7KJ4 - chains B and D of the 6 polymer chains in the assembly; structure by electron microscopy, 3.40 A resolution.

# Chain B
Protein: Spike glycoprotein
From: Severe acute respiratory syndrome coronavirus 2
UniProt: P0DTC2 (SPIKE_SARS2); numbering as in UniProt (aligned over 14-1208)
Amino-acid sequence (1234 residues; row label = number of the first residue in the row):
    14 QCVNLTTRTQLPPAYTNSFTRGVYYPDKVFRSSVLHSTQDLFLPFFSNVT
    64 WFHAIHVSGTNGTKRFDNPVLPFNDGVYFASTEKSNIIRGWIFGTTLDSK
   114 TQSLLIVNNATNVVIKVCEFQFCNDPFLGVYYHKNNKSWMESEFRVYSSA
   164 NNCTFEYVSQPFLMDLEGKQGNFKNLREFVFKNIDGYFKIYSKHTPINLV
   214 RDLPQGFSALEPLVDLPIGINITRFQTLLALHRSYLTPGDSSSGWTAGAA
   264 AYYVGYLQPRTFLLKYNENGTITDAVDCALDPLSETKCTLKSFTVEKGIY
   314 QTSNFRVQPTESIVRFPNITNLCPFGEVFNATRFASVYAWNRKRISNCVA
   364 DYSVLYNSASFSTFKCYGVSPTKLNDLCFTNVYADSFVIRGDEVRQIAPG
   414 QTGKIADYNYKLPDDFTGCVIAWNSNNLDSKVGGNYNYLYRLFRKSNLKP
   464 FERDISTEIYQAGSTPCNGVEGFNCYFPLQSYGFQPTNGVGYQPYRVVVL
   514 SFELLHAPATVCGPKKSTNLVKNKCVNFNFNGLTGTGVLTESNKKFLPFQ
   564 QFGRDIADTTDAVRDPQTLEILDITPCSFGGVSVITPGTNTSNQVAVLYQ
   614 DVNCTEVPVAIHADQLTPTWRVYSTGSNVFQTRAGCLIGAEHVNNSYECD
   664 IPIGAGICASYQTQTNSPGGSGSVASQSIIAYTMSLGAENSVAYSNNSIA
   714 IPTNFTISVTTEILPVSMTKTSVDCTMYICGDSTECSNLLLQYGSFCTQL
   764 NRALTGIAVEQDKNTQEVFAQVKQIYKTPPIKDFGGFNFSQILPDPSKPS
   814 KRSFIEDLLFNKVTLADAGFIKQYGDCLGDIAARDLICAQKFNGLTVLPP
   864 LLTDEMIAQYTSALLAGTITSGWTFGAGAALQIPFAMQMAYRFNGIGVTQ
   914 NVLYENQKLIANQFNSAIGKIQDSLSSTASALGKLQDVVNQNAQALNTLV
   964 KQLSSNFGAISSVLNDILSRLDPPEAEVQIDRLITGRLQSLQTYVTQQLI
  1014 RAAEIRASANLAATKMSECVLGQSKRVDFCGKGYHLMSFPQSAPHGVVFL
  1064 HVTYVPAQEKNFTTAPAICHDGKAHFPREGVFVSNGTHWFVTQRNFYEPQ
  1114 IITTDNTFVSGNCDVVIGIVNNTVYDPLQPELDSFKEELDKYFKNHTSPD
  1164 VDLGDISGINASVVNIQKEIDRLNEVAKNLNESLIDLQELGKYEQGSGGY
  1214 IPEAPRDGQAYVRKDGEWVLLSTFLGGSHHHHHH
Disordered / not traced: 14-26, 67-80, 141-163, 173-185, 197-199, 212-214, 243-262, 516-521, 621-640, 677-688, 828-853, 1148-1247
Construct notes: conflict Gly682 (Arg in P0DTC2), Gly683 (Arg in P0DTC2), Ser684 (Ala in P0DTC2), Gly685 (Arg in P0DTC2); engineered mutation Pro986 (Lys in P0DTC2), Pro987 (Val in P0DTC2); expression tag (1209-1247)
Disulfides: Cys131-Cys166, Cys291-Cys301, Cys336-Cys361, Cys379-Cys432, Cys391-Cys525, Cys480-Cys488, Cys538-Cys590, Cys617-Cys649, Cys662-Cys671, Cys738-Cys760, Cys743-Cys749, Cys1032-Cys1043, Cys1082-Cys1126
Covalent attachments: N-acetylglucosamine (NAG) linked to Asn331, Asn616, Asn657, Asn709, Asn717, Asn801, Asn1098, Asn1134
Residues lining bound ligands:
  - N-acetylglucosamine (NAG; 2-acetamido-2-deoxy-beta-D-glucopyranose), molecule 1: Ser112, Glu132, Asn164, Asn165
  - N-acetylglucosamine (NAG), molecule 2: Asn122, Ala123, Asn125, Val127, Lys129
  - N-acetylglucosamine (NAG), molecule 3: Asn280, Glu281, Asn282
  - N-acetylglucosamine (NAG), molecule 4: Ala706, Glu1072, Lys1073, Asn1074
Swiss-Prot annotation at these positions:
  - region: Asn280 to Cys301 (Putative superantigen), Arg403 to Asp405 (Integrin-binding motif), Asn448 to Phe456 (Immunodominant HLA epitope recognized by the CD8+), Ser816 to Tyr837 (Fusion peptide 1), Lys835 to Phe855 (Fusion peptide 2), Asp1163 to Glu1202 (Heptad repeat 2)
  - site: Arg815, Ser816 (Cleavage)
  - glycosylation: Asn17 (N-linked (GlcNAc...) (complex) asparagine), Asn61 (N-linked (GlcNAc...) (hybrid) asparagine), Asn74 (N-linked (GlcNAc...) (complex) asparagine), Asn122 (N-linked (GlcNAc...) (hybrid) asparagine), Asn149 (N-linked (GlcNAc...) (complex) asparagine), Asn165 (N-linked (GlcNAc...) (complex) asparagine), Asn234 (N-linked (GlcNAc...) (high mannose) asparagine), Asn282 (N-linked (GlcNAc...) (complex) asparagine), Thr323 (O-linked (GalNAc) threonine), Ser325 (O-linked (HexNAc...) serine), Asn331 (N-linked (GlcNAc...) (complex) asparagine), Asn343 (N-linked (GlcNAc...) (complex) asparagine), Asn603 (N-linked (GlcNAc...) (hybrid) asparagine), Asn616 (N-linked (GlcNAc...) (complex) asparagine), Asn657 (N-linked (GlcNAc...) (complex) asparagine), Thr676 (O-linked (GlcNAc...) threonine), Thr678 (O-linked (GlcNAc...) threonine), Asn709 (N-linked (GlcNAc...) (high mannose) asparagine), Asn717 (N-linked (GlcNAc...) (hybrid) asparagine), Asn801 (N-linked (GlcNAc...) (hybrid) asparagine) and 6 more in UniProt
  - natural variant: Leu18 (L18F: In strain: Beta/B.1.351, Gamma/P.1 and 1 more), Thr19 (T19I: In strain: Omicron/BQ.1.1, Omicron/XBB.1.5 and 1 more; T19R: In strain: Delta/B.1.617.2, Omicron/BA.2 and 4 more), Thr20 (T20N: In strain: Gamma/P.1), Leu24 to Ala27 (sequence variant, change not given here; In strain: Omicron/BA.2, Omicron/BA.2.12.1 and 6 more), Pro26 (P26S: In strain: Gamma/P.1), Gln52 (Q52H: In strain: Omicron/EG.5.1), Ala67 (A67V: In strain: Eta/B.1.525, Omicron/BA.1), His69 to Val70 (deletion: In strain: Alpha/B.1.1.7, Eta/B.1.525 and 5 more), Gly75 (G75V: In strain: Lambda/C.37), Thr76 (T76I: In strain: Lambda/C.37), Asp80 (D80A: In strain: Beta/B.1.351), Val83 (V83A: In strain: Omicron/XBB.1.5, Omicron/EG.5.1), 80 further natural variant entries in UniProt
  - mutagenesis: His69 to Val70 (Increased incorporation of cleaved spike into virions), Asn121 (N121Q: Partial loss of biliverdin affinity), Arg190 (R190K: Partial loss of biliverdin affinity), Asn234 (N234Q: Increased resistance to neutralizing antibodies), Asn331 (N331Q: Reduced viral infectivity), Asn343 (N343Q: Reduced viral infectivity), Leu452 (L452R: Increased resistance to neutralizing antibodies. Decreases HLA binding to NF9 epitope. Increased binding affinity to human ACE2), Tyr453 (Y453F: Decreased HLA binding to NF9 epitope. Increased binding affinity to human ACE2), Ala475 (A475V: Increased resistance to neutralizing antibodies), Val483 (V483A: Increased resistance to neutralizing antibodies), Glu484 (E484D: Increased replication in human TMEM106B overexpressing cells), Phe490 (F490L: Increased resistance to neutralizing antibodies and human covalescent sera neutralization), 9 further mutagenesis entries in UniProt

# Chain D
Protein: Angiotensin-converting enzyme 2
From: Homo sapiens
Notes: EC 3.4.17.23, 3.4.17.-
UniProt: Q9BYF1 (ACE2_HUMAN); numbering as in UniProt (aligned over 11-615)
Amino-acid sequence (615 residues; row label = number of the first residue in the row):
    11 LVAVTAAQSTIEEQAKTFLDKFNHEAEDLFYQSSLASWNYNTNITEENVQ
    61 NMNNAGDKWSAFLKEQSTLAQMYPLQEIQNLTVKLQLQALQQNGSSVLSE
   111 DKSKRLNTILNTMSTIYSTGKVCNPDNPQECLLLEPGLNEIMANSLDYNE
   161 RLWAWESWRSEVGKQLRPLYEEYVVLKNEMARANHYEDYGDYWRGDYEVN
   211 GVDGYDYSRGQLIEDVEHTFEEIKPLYEHLHAYVRAKLMNAYPSYISPIG
   261 CLPAHLLGDMWGRFWTNLYSLTVPFGQKPNIDVTDAMVDQAWDAQRIFKE
   311 AEKFFVSVGLPNMTQGFWENSMLTDPGNVQKAVCHPTAWDLGKGDFRILM
   361 CTKVTMDDFLTAHHEMGHIQYDMAYAAQPFLLRNGANEGFHEAVGEIMSL
   411 SAATPKHLKSIGLLSPDFQEDNETEINFLLKQALTIVGTLPFTYMLEKWR
   461 WMVFKGEIPKDQWMKKWWEMKREIVGVVEPVPHDETYCDPASLFHVSNDY
   511 SFIRYYTRTLYQFQFQEALCQAAKHEGPLHKCDISNSTEAGQKLFNMLRL
   561 GKSEPWTLALENVVGAKNMNVRPLLNYFEPLFTWLKDQNKNSFVGWSTDW
   611 SPYADSGGSHHHHHH
Disordered / not traced: 11-20, 614-625
Construct notes: expression tag (616-625)
Disulfides: Cys133-Cys141, Cys344-Cys361, Cys530-Cys542
Covalent attachments: N-acetylglucosamine (NAG) linked to Asn53, Asn90, Asn103, Asn322, Asn432
Swiss-Prot annotation at these positions:
  - region (Interaction with SARS-CoV spike glycoprotein): Asp30 to Tyr41, Met82 to Pro84, Lys353 to Arg357
  - active site: Glu375 (Proton acceptor), His505 (Proton donor)
  - binding site (chloride): Arg169, Trp477, Lys481
  - binding site (substrate): Arg273, His345, Pro346, Tyr515
  - binding site (Zn(2+)): His374, His378, Glu402
  - glycosylation (N-linked (GlcNAc...) asparagine): Asn53, Asn90, Asn103, Asn322, Asn432, Asn546
  - mutagenesis: Ser19 (S19P: Increases slightly the interaction with RBD domain of SARS-CoV-2 spike protein), Gln24 to Lys26 (Slightly inhibits interaction with SARS-CoV spike glycoprotein), Gln24 (Q24T: Increases slightly the interaction with RBD domain of SARS-CoV-2 spike protein), Ala25 (A25V: Increases slightly the interaction with RBD domain of SARS-CoV-2 spike protein), Thr27 (T27Y: Increases slightly the interaction with RBD domain of SARS-CoV-2 spike protein. In sACE2.v2.2; increases interaction with RBD domain of SARS-CoV-2 spike protein ...), Leu29 (L29F: Increases slightly the interaction with RBD domain of SARS-CoV-2 spike protein), Lys31 (K31D: Abolishes interaction with SARS-CoV spike glycoprotein; K31Y: Increases slightly the interaction with RBD domain of SARS-CoV-2 spike protein), Asn33 (N33D: Increases slightly the interaction with RBD domain of SARS-CoV-2 spike protein), His34 (H34A: Increases slightly the interaction with RBD domain of SARS-CoV-2 spike protein), Glu37 (E37A: No effect on interaction with SARS-CoV spike glycoprotein), Asp38 (D38A: No effect on interaction with SARS-CoV spike glycoprotein), Leu39 (L39R: Increases slightly the interaction with RBD domain of SARS-CoV-2 spike protein), 48 further mutagenesis entries in UniProt
What the authors report for this chain:
  - mutagenesis - K353W: decreased stability

# Chain B / chain D interface
Contacting residue pairs (39):
  Lys417(B) with His34(D), hydrogen bond
  Tyr449(B) with Asp38(D), hydrogen bond; Gln42(D)
  Tyr453(B) with His34(D), hydrogen bond
  Leu455(B) with His34(D)
  Phe456(B) with Thr27(D); Lys31(D)
  Tyr473(B) with Thr27(D)
  Ala475(B) with Gln24(D), hydrogen bond (backbone-side chain)
  Gly476(B) with Gln24(D)
  Ser477(B) with Gln24(D)
  Gly485(B) with Leu79(D)
  Phe486(B) with Met82(D), hydrophobic; Tyr83(D)
  Asn487(B) with Gln24(D); Tyr83(D), hydrogen bond
  Tyr489(B) with Gln24(D), hydrogen bond (side chain-backbone); Thr27(D); Phe28(D); Lys31(D); Tyr83(D), hydrogen bond
  Gln493(B) with Lys31(D); His34(D); Glu35(D)
  Gly496(B) with Asp38(D); Lys353(D), hydrogen bond (backbone-side chain)
  Gln498(B) with Asp38(D); Tyr41(D); Lys353(D), hydrogen bond
  Thr500(B) with Tyr41(D), hydrogen bond; Asp355(D)
  Asn501(B) with Tyr41(D); Lys353(D)
  Gly502(B) with Lys353(D), hydrogen bond (backbone-backbone); Gly354(D)
  Tyr505(B) with Glu37(D); Lys353(D); Gly354(D); Arg393(D)
Other interface residues (no listed pair), chain B (21 interface residues in all): Arg403
Other interface residues (no listed pair), chain D (22 interface residues in all): Glu23, Asp30, Leu45, Asn330, Ala386
The authors on this interface:
  - hot spots on chain D (mutagenesis) - T27W, T27Y, H34W: increased binding to Spike glycoprotein (chain B)
  - hot spots on chain D (mutagenesis) - K353Y (25-fold): decreased binding to Spike glycoprotein (chain B)

# In short
The interface between chain B and chain D involves 21 residues on one side and 22 on the other, with 11
hydrogen bonds. Polar contacts include Lys417(B)-His34(D), Tyr449(B)-Asp38(D) and Tyr453(B)-His34(D). The
paper reports that T27W, T27Y and H34W of chain D increase binding to Spike glycoprotein (chain B); K353W of
chain D reduces stability.
Chain B is Spike glycoprotein (Severe acute respiratory syndrome coronavirus 2) and chain D is
Angiotensin-converting enzyme 2 (Homo sapiens); the structure, SARS-CoV-2 Spike Glycoprotein with three ACE2
Bound, was determined by electron microscopy together with 7KJ2, 7KJ3 and 7KJ5 from the same study.
